PDB entry 1FG9 | X-ray diffraction, 2.90 A resolution | chains A and B of the 5 polymer chains in the assembly

Chain A (and B):
Name: Interferon gamma
Source organism: Homo sapiens
Notes: fragment: 10 c-terminal residues deleted; chain B of this document is another copy of the same molecule, construct and numbering; everything in this record applies to it too
UniProtKB: P01579 (IFNG_HUMAN); residues 1-133 here correspond to UniProt positions 24-156 (UniProt number = residue number + 23)
Chain sequence (134 residues; each row starts with the number of its first residue; numbering starts at 0):
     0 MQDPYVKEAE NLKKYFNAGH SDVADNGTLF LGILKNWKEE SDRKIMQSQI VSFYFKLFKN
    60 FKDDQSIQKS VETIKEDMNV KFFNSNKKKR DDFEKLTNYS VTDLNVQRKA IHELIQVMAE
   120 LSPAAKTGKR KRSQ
Unresolved in the structure: 127-133
Sequence notes: initiating methionine (0)
UniProt features mapped onto this chain:
  - modified residue: Gln1 (Pyrrolidone carboxylic acid)
  - glycosylation (N-linked (GlcNAc...) asparagine): Asn25, Asn97

Chain A / chain B interface:
Residue-residue contacts - 159 pairs, chain A then chain B:
  Tyr4(A) - Ile114(B)  hydrogen bond (side chain-backbone)
  Tyr4(A) - Met117(B)  hydrophobic
  Val5(A) - Ile114(B)  hydrophobic
  Ala8(A) - Leu113(B)  hydrophobic
  Ala8(A) - Ile114(B)  hydrophobic
  Glu9(A) - Ile114(B)
  Leu11(A) - Ile110(B)  hydrophobic
  Lys12(A) - Ile110(B)
  Lys12(A) - His111(B)  hydrogen bond
  Phe15(A) - Gln106(B)
  Phe15(A) - Arg107(B)
  Phe15(A) - Ile110(B)  hydrophobic
  Asn16(A) - Arg107(B)
  Ala17(A) - Arg107(B)
  Ala17(A) - His111(B)
  Val22(A) - Lys108(B)  hydrogen bond (backbone-side chain)
  Val22(A) - His111(B)
  Asp24(A) - Lys108(B)  hydrogen bond (backbone-side chain)
  Asn25(A) - Lys108(B)  hydrogen bond (backbone-side chain)
  Gly26(A) - Lys108(B)  hydrogen bond (backbone-side chain)
  Thr27(A) - Lys108(B)
  Thr27(A) - Glu112(B)
  Leu28(A) - Tyr98(B)  hydrogen bond (backbone-side chain)
  Leu28(A) - Val105(B)
  Leu28(A) - Lys108(B)
  Leu28(A) - Ala109(B)
  Leu28(A) - Glu112(B)  hydrogen bond (backbone-side chain)
  Phe29(A) - Tyr98(B)  hydrophobic
  Phe29(A) - Ala109(B)  hydrophobic
  Phe29(A) - Glu112(B)  hydrogen bond (backbone-side chain)
  Phe29(A) - Val116(B)  hydrophobic
  Leu30(A) - Glu112(B)  hydrogen bond (backbone-side chain)
  Leu30(A) - Gln115(B)
  Leu30(A) - Val116(B)
  Ile32(A) - Asp91(B)
  Ile32(A) - Lys94(B)
  Asn35(A) - Lys87(B)  hydrogen bond
  Asn35(A) - Asp91(B)
  Trp36(A) - Asn85(B)
  Trp36(A) - Lys87(B)
  Trp36(A) - Lys88(B)
  Trp36(A) - Asp91(B)  hydrogen bond
  Glu39(A) - Pro122(B)
  Ser40(A) - Lys43(B)
  Asp41(A) - Lys88(B)  salt bridge
  Arg42(A) - Glu119(B)  salt bridge
  Lys43(A) - Ser40(B)
  Lys43(A) - Ile44(B)
  Lys43(A) - Leu120(B)  hydrogen bond (side chain-backbone)
  Ile44(A) - Lys43(B)
  Ile44(A) - Ser47(B)  hydrogen bond (backbone-side chain)
  Ile44(A) - Phe82(B)  hydrophobic
  Ile44(A) - Phe92(B)
  Met45(A) - Lys88(B)
  Met45(A) - Phe92(B)
  Met45(A) - Leu95(B)  hydrophobic
  Gln46(A) - Glu119(B)
  Gln46(A) - Leu120(B)
  Ser47(A) - Ile44(B)  hydrogen bond (side chain-backbone)
  Ser47(A) - Ser47(B)
  Ser47(A) - Gln48(B)  hydrogen bond
  Gln48(A) - Ser47(B)  hydrogen bond
  Gln48(A) - Ser51(B)
  Gln48(A) - Phe92(B)
  Gln48(A) - Thr96(B)
  Ile49(A) - Leu95(B)  hydrophobic
  Ser51(A) - Gln48(B)
  Phe52(A) - Tyr98(B)  hydrophobic
  Phe52(A) - Val105(B)  hydrophobic
  Tyr53(A) - Ala109(B)  hydrogen bond (side chain-backbone)
  Tyr53(A) - Glu112(B)
  Tyr53(A) - Leu113(B)  hydrophobic
  Lys55(A) - Val100(B)
  Leu56(A) - Val100(B)
  Leu56(A) - Gln106(B)
  Phe60(A) - Gln106(B)
  Ile73(A) - Leu113(B)  hydrophobic
  Ile73(A) - Met117(B)  hydrophobic
  Asp76(A) - Met117(B)
  Met77(A) - Leu120(B)  hydrophobic
  Lys80(A) - Ser121(B)
  Phe81(A) - Leu120(B)  hydrophobic
  Phe82(A) - Ile44(B)  hydrophobic
  Asn85(A) - Trp36(B)
  Lys87(A) - Asn35(B)  hydrogen bond
  Lys87(A) - Trp36(B)
  Lys88(A) - Trp36(B)
  Lys88(A) - Asp41(B)  salt bridge
  Lys88(A) - Met45(B)
  Asp91(A) - Ile32(B)
  Asp91(A) - Asn35(B)
  Asp91(A) - Trp36(B)  hydrogen bond
  Phe92(A) - Ile44(B)
  Phe92(A) - Met45(B)
  Phe92(A) - Gln48(B)
  Lys94(A) - Ile32(B)
  Leu95(A) - Ile32(B)  hydrophobic
  Leu95(A) - Met45(B)  hydrophobic
  Leu95(A) - Ile49(B)  hydrophobic
  Thr96(A) - Gln48(B)
  Tyr98(A) - Leu28(B)  hydrogen bond (side chain-backbone)
  Tyr98(A) - Phe29(B)  hydrophobic
  Tyr98(A) - Phe52(B)  hydrophobic
  Val100(A) - Lys55(B)
  Val100(A) - Leu56(B)
  Val105(A) - Leu28(B)
  Val105(A) - Phe52(B)  hydrophobic
  Gln106(A) - Phe15(B)
  Gln106(A) - Leu56(B)
  Gln106(A) - Phe60(B)
  Arg107(A) - Phe15(B)
  Arg107(A) - Asn16(B)  hydrogen bond (side chain-backbone)
  Arg107(A) - Ala17(B)
  Lys108(A) - Val22(B)  hydrogen bond (side chain-backbone)
  Lys108(A) - Asp24(B)
  Lys108(A) - Asn25(B)  hydrogen bond (side chain-backbone)
  Lys108(A) - Gly26(B)  hydrogen bond (side chain-backbone)
  Lys108(A) - Thr27(B)
  Lys108(A) - Leu28(B)
  Ala109(A) - Leu28(B)
  Ala109(A) - Phe29(B)  hydrophobic
  Ala109(A) - Tyr53(B)  hydrogen bond (backbone-side chain)
  Ile110(A) - Leu11(B)  hydrophobic
  Ile110(A) - Lys12(B)
  Ile110(A) - Phe15(B)  hydrophobic
  His111(A) - Lys12(B)  hydrogen bond
  His111(A) - Ala17(B)
  Glu112(A) - Thr27(B)
  Glu112(A) - Leu28(B)  hydrogen bond (side chain-backbone)
  Glu112(A) - Phe29(B)  hydrogen bond (side chain-backbone)
  Glu112(A) - Leu30(B)  hydrogen bond (side chain-backbone)
  Glu112(A) - Tyr53(B)
  Leu113(A) - Ala8(B)  hydrophobic
  Leu113(A) - Tyr53(B)  hydrophobic
  Leu113(A) - Ile73(B)  hydrophobic
  Ile114(A) - Tyr4(B)  hydrogen bond (backbone-side chain)
  Ile114(A) - Val5(B)  hydrophobic
  Ile114(A) - Ala8(B)  hydrophobic
  Ile114(A) - Glu9(B)
  Gln115(A) - Leu30(B)
  Val116(A) - Phe29(B)  hydrophobic
  Val116(A) - Leu30(B)
  Val116(A) - Ile49(B)  hydrophobic
  Met117(A) - Tyr4(B)  hydrophobic
  Met117(A) - Ile73(B)  hydrophobic
  Met117(A) - Asp76(B)
  Met117(A) - Lys80(B)
  Ala118(A) - Tyr4(B)
  Glu119(A) - Arg42(B)  salt bridge
  Glu119(A) - Gln46(B)
  Leu120(A) - Lys43(B)  hydrogen bond (backbone-side chain)
  Leu120(A) - Gln46(B)
  Leu120(A) - Lys80(B)
  Leu120(A) - Phe81(B)
  Ser121(A) - Lys80(B)
  Pro122(A) - Glu39(B)
  Pro122(A) - Lys43(B)
  Pro122(A) - Lys80(B)
  Ala123(A) - Glu39(B)  hydrogen bond (backbone-side chain)
Interface residues without a listed pair, chain A (73 interface residues in all): Leu33
Interface residues without a listed pair, chain B (74 interface residues in all): Val50, Phe57, Met77, Asn83, Ala118

Summary:
Chain A and chain B form an interface of 73 and 74 residues respectively; the contacts include 33 hydrogen
bonds and 4 salt bridges. Among the polar pairs are Asp41(A)-Lys88(B), Arg42(A)-Glu119(B) and
Tyr4(A)-Ile114(B).
Both chains are Interferon gamma (Homo sapiens). Entry 1FG9 (3:1 complex of interferon-gamma receptor with
interferon-gamma dimer) was determined by X-ray diffraction.
